Entry 8XOU (electron microscopy, 5.58 A resolution (low resolution: residue-level contacts below are approximate; hydrogen-bond / salt-bridge calls are withheld)); this record covers chains A0 and F0 of the 42 polymer chains in the assembly.

Chain A0 (and F0):
Protein: Major capsid protein
Source organism: Escherichia phage Lambda
Notes: chain F0 of this document is another copy of the same molecule, construct and numbering; everything in this record applies to it too
UniProt: P03713 (CAPSD_LAMBD); numbering as in UniProt (aligned over 1-341)
Sequence (341 residues; each row starts with the number of its first residue):
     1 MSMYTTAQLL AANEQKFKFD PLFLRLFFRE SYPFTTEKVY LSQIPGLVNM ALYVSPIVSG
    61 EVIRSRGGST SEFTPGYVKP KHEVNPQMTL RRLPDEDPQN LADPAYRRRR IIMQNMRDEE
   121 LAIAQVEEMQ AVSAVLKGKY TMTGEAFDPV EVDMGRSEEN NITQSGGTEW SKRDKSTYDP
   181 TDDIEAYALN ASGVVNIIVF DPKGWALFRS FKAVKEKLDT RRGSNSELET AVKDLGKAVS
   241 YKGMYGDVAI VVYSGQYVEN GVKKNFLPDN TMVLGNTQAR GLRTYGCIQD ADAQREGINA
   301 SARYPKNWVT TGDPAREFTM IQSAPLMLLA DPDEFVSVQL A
Unresolved in the structure: 1-6

Chain A0 / chain F0 interface:
Contacting residue pairs - 47 pairs, chain A0 then chain F0:
  Lys81(A0) with Ser59(F0); Gly60(F0)
  His82(A0) with Ile63(F0)
  Glu83(A0) with Val62(F0); Ile63(F0); Arg64(F0)
  Thr89(A0) with Gln43(F0)
  Arg91(A0) with Glu30(F0); Ser31(F0); Tyr32(F0)
  Arg92(A0) with Ser31(F0); Pro33(F0); Phe34(F0)
  Leu93(A0) with Ser31(F0)
  Pro94(A0) with Arg29(F0); Ser31(F0); Arg283(F0)
  Leu121(A0) with Met50(F0)
  Ala122(A0) with Met50(F0)
  Gln125(A0) with Met50(F0); Ala51(F0)
  Thr143(A0) with Tyr53(F0)
  Gly144(A0) with Tyr53(F0)
  Glu145(A0) with Ser55(F0)
  Ala146(A0) with Ser55(F0)
  Trp205(A0) with Glu185(F0)
  Arg209(A0) with Glu185(F0)
  Thr220(A0) with Lys217(F0); Gly246(F0); Asp247(F0)
  Arg221(A0) with Lys217(F0); Leu218(F0); Asp219(F0); Tyr245(F0); Gly246(F0)
  Arg222(A0) with Gly246(F0); Asp247(F0)
  Lys233(A0) with Asn225(F0)
  Gly236(A0) with Asn276(F0)
  Lys237(A0) with Asn276(F0)
  Ser240(A0) with Val194(F0)
  Lys242(A0) with Asp247(F0)
  Val258(A0) with Met50(F0); Ala51(F0)
  Glu259(A0) with Asn49(F0); Ala51(F0)
  Asn260(A0) with Asn49(F0)
Also at the interface, not in a pair above, chain A0 (39 interface residues in all): Tyr77, Val78, Lys79, Gln87, Met88, Leu90, Pro98, Gln114, Ala238, Tyr241, Gln256
Also at the interface, not in a pair above, chain F0 (38 interface residues in all): Leu47, Val48, Val54, Pro56, Ile57, Ser192, Glu216, Met244, Gln278, Ala300

Summary:
Chain A0 and chain F0 form an interface of 39 and 38 residues respectively.
Both chains are Major capsid protein (Escherichia phage Lambda). Entry 8XOU (Prohead portal vertex of
bacteriophage lambda) was determined by electron microscopy, deposited together with 8XOT, 8XOW, 8XPM and
8XQB.
